Entry 7RNV (X-ray diffraction, 2.15 A resolution); this record covers chains A and B.

[Chain A]
Name: Guanine nucleotide exchange factor VAV2
Source organism: Homo sapiens
Notes: fragment: SH2 domain
UniProtKB: P52735 (VAV2_HUMAN); residues 665-774 here = UniProt positions 665-774
Sequence (118 residues; each row starts with the number of its first residue):
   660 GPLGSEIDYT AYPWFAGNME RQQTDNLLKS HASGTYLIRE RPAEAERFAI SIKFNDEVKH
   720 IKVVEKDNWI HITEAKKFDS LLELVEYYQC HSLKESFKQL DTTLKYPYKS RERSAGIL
Disordered / not traced: 660-664, 770-777
Construct notes: expression tag (660-664, 775-777)
Disulfide bonds: C749 forms a disulfide with the same residue of a neighbouring copy of this chain

[Chain B]
Name: Actin, alpha skeletal muscle
UniProtKB: P68133 (ACTS_HUMAN); residues 50-58 here correspond to UniProt positions 52-60 (UniProt number = residue number + 2)
Sequence (9 residues; each row starts with the number of its first residue):
    50 KDSYVGDEA
Disordered / not traced: 50-51, 57-58
Modified residues: Y53 (O-phosphotyrosine; PTR)
Curated features (UniProtKB/Swiss-Prot):
  - cross-link: K50 (Isoglutamyl lysine isopeptide (Lys-Glu) (interchain with E-272))

[Chain A / chain B interface]
Residue-residue contacts (14):
  R680(A) - S52(B)  hydrogen bond (side chain-backbone)
  R680(A) - Y53(B)
  R698(A) - Y53(B)
  R700(A) - Y53(B)
  P701(A) - Y53(B)
  A708(A) - Y53(B)
  K718(A) - V54(B)
  H719(A) - Y53(B)
  H719(A) - V54(B)  hydrogen bond (backbone-backbone)
  I720(A) - V54(B)  hydrophobic
  K721(A) - Y53(B)
  K721(A) - D56(B)  salt bridge
  F756(A) - V54(B)  hydrophobic
  Q758(A) - V54(B)
Interface residues without a listed pair, chain A (12 interface residues in all): L759
Interface residues without a listed pair, chain B (5 interface residues in all): G55

[Summary]
Chain A and chain B form an interface of 12 and 5 residues respectively; the contacts include 2 hydrogen bonds
and 1 salt bridge. Polar contacts include K721(A)-D56(B), R680(A)-S52(B) and H719(A)-V54(B).
Chain A is Guanine nucleotide exchange factor VAV2 (Homo sapiens) and chain B is Actin, alpha skeletal muscle;
the structure, SH2 domain of guanine nucleotide exchange factor Vav2 in complex with an actin peptide with
phosphorylated ..., was determined by X-ray diffraction.
